PDB entry 1JGQ | X-ray diffraction, 5.00 A resolution (low resolution: residue-level contacts below are approximate; hydrogen-bond / salt-bridge calls are withheld) | chains M and Q of the 25 polymer chains in the assembly

Chain M:
Molecule: 30S ribosomal protein S10
Source organism: Thermus thermophilus
Reference sequence: Q5SHN7 (RS10_THET8); aligned to UniProt positions 1-105 over residues 1-105 (the alignment contains insertions or deletions, so no single offset holds)
Chain sequence (105 residues; numbered 1 to 105; the number before each row is that of its first residue):
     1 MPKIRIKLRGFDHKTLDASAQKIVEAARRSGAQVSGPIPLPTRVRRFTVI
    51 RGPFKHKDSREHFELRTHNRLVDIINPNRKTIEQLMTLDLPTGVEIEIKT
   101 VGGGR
Not modelled in the structure: 1-2, 101-105

Chain Q:
Molecule: 30S ribosomal protein S14
Source organism: Thermus thermophilus
Reference sequence: Q5SHQ1 (RS14_THET8); aligned to UniProt positions 1-61 over residues 1-61 (the alignment contains insertions or deletions, so no single offset holds)
Chain sequence (61 residues; row label = number of the first residue in the row):
     1 MARKALIEKAKRTPKFKVRAYTRCVRCGRARSVYRFFGLCRICLRELAHK
    51 GQLPGVRKASW
Not modelled in the structure: 1

Interface between chain M and chain Q:
Residue-residue contacts - 6 pairs, chain M then chain Q:
  His62(M) - Lys58(Q)
  His62(M) - Ala59(Q)
  Phe63(M) - Arg57(Q)
  Phe63(M) - Lys58(Q)
  Glu64(M) - Arg57(Q)
  Leu65(M) - Gly55(Q)

In short:
The chain M/chain Q interface involves 4 residues from each chain.
Here chain M is 30S ribosomal protein S10 and chain Q is 30S ribosomal protein S14, both from Thermus
thermophilus. Entry 1JGQ (The Path of Messenger RNA Through the Ribosome. THIS FILE, 1JGQ, CONTAINS THE 30S
RIBOSOME SUBUNIT ...) was determined by X-ray diffraction together with 1JGO and 1JGP from the same study.
